2WAT - chains A and B of the 3 polymer chains in the assembly; structure by X-ray diffraction, 2.20 A resolution.

== Chain A (and B) ==
Molecule: 3-oxoacyl-[acyl-carrier-protein] synthase
Source organism: Saccharomyces cerevisiae
Notes: EC 2.7.8.7, 2.3.1.41; fragment: phosphopantetheine transferase domain, residues 1766-1887; chain B of this document is another copy of the same molecule, construct and numbering; everything in this record applies to it too
UniProt: P19097 (FAS2_YEAST); residue numbers follow UniProt; this construct covers 1766-1887
Amino-acid sequence (122 residues; numbered 1766 to 1887; the number before each row is that of its first residue):
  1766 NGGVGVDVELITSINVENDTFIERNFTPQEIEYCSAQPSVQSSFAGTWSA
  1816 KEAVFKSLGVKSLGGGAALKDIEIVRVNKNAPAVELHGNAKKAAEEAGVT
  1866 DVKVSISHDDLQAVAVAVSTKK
Disordered / not traced: 1887 (chain B: 1766, 1887)
Metal / ion sites: Mg2+ near Val1773 (its only coordinating residue here)
Residues lining bound ligands:
  - coenzyme A (COA), molecule 1: Asp1772, Glu1817, Phe1820, Lys1821, Val1825, Lys1826
  - coenzyme A (COA), molecule 2: Tyr1798, Ser1808, Arg1841, Lys1844, Asn1845, Ala1846, Pro1847, Ile1871, Ser1872, His1873
What the authors report for this chain:
  - binding site for coenzyme A: Arg1841
  - catalytic residues: Glu1774 (proposed by the authors, not directly observed)
  - mutagenesis - V1769D/V1771S/V1773L, V1769D/V1771S/V1773L/V1879S/V1881E, G1770D, D1772S/E1774S, R1841A: abolished catalytic activity

== How chain A and chain B interact ==
Contacting residue pairs - 29 pairs, chain A then chain B:
  Asn1766(A) - Asp1866(B)
  Asn1766(A) - Lys1868(B)
  Gly1767(A) - Lys1868(B)
  Val1769(A) - Lys1868(B)
  Val1769(A) - Val1869(B)
  Val1769(A) - Ser1870(B)
  Val1769(A) - Val1881(B)
  Gly1770(A) - Ser1870(B)
  Val1771(A) - Ser1870(B)  hydrogen bond (backbone-side chain)
  Val1771(A) - Ile1871(B)
  Val1771(A) - Ser1872(B)
  Val1771(A) - Val1881(B)  hydrophobic
  Asp1772(A) - Ser1872(B)  hydrogen bond
  Val1773(A) - Ser1872(B)  hydrogen bond (backbone-side chain)
  Val1773(A) - His1873(B)
  Val1773(A) - Asp1874(B)
  Val1773(A) - Gln1877(B)
  Glu1774(A) - Asp1874(B)
  Leu1775(A) - Asp1874(B)
  Leu1775(A) - Asp1875(B)
  Lys1821(A) - Ser1870(B)
  Lys1821(A) - Ile1871(B)  hydrogen bond (side chain-backbone)
  Lys1821(A) - Ser1872(B)
  Val1825(A) - Asn1843(B)
  Lys1826(A) - Asn1843(B)
  Leu1876(A) - Leu1876(B)  hydrophobic
  Gln1877(A) - Asp1874(B)  hydrogen bond
  Gln1877(A) - Leu1876(B)
  Gln1877(A) - Gln1877(B)  hydrogen bond
Other interface residues (no listed pair), chain A (17 interface residues in all): Gly1768, Gly1824, Val1881
Other interface residues (no listed pair), chain B (16 interface residues in all): Val1879, Ala1880, Val1883

== Overview ==
17 residues of chain A face 16 of chain B across their interface, with 6 hydrogen bonds. Among the polar pairs
are Val1771(A)-Ser1870(B), Asp1772(A)-Ser1872(B) and Val1773(A)-Ser1872(B). Ligands of chain A: coenzyme A.
From the paper: the catalytic residue Glu1774(A); V1769D/V1771S/V1773L, V1769D/V1771S/V1773L/V1879S/V1881E and
G1770D of chain A, among others, abolish catalytic activity; 5 substitutions were tested in all.
Chain A and chain B are both 3-oxoacyl-[acyl-carrier-protein] synthase (Saccharomyces cerevisiae); the
structure, Structure of the fungal type I FAS PPT domain in complex with CoA, was determined by X-ray
diffraction, deposited together with 3HMJ and 2WAS.
